PDB entry 8TKP | electron microscopy, 2.90 A resolution | chains A and B of the 6 polymer chains in the assembly

# Chain A
Name: Transmembrane channel-like protein 2
Organism: Caenorhabditis elegans
UniProt: Q11069 (TMC2_CAEEL); residues 1-1203 here = UniProt positions 1-1203
Amino-acid sequence (1203 residues; row label = number of the first residue in the row):
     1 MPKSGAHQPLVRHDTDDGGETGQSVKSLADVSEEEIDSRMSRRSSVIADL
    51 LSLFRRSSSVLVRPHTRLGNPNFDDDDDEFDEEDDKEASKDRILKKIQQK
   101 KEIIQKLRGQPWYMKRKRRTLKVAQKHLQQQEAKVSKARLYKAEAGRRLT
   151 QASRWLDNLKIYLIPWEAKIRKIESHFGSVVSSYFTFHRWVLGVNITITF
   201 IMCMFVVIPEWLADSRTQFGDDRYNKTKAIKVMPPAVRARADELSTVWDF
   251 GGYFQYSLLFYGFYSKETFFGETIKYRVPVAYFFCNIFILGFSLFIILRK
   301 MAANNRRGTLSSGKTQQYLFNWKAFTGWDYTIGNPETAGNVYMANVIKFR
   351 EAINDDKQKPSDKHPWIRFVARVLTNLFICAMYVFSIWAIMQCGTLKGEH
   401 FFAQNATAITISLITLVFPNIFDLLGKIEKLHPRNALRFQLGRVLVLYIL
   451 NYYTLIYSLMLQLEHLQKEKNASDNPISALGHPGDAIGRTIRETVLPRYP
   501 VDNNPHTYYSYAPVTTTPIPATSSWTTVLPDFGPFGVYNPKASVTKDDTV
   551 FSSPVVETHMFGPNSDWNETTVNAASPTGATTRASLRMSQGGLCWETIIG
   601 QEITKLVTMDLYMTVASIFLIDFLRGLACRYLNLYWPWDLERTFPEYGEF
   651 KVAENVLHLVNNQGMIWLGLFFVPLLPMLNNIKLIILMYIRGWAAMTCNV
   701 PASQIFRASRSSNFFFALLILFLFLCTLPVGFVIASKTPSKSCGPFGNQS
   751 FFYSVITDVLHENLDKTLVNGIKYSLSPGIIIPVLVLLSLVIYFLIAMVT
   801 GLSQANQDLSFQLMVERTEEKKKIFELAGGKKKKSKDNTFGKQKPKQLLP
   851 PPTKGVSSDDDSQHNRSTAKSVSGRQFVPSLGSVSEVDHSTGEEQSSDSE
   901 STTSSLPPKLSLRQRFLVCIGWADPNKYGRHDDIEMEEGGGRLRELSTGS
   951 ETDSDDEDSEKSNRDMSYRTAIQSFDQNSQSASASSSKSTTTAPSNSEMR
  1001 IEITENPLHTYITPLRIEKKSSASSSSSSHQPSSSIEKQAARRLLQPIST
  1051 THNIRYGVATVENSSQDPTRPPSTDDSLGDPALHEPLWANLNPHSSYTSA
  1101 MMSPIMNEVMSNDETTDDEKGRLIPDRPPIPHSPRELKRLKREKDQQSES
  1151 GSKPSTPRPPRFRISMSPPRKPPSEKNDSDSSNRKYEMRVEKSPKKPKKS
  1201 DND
Unresolved in the structure: 1-88, 472-582, 814-1203
Disulfide bonds: Cys594-Cys743
Glycans and other covalent adducts: N-acetylglucosamine (NAG) linked to Asn225, Asn748
Ligand contacts:
  - hexadecane (R16), molecule 1: Trp190, Gly193, Val194, Ile196, Thr197, Arg299
  - hexadecane (R16), molecule 2: Ile387, Tyr453, Thr454, Tyr457
  - hexadecane (R16), molecule 3: Asp423, Leu620, Ile621, Leu624, Arg625, Ala628, Phe644, Pro645, Glu646, Gly648, Glu649
  - hexadecane (R16), molecule 4: Leu424, Lys427, Trp638, Thr643, Phe644
  - hexadecane (R16), molecule 5: Arg438, Phe439, Gly442, Arg443
  - hexadecane (R16), molecule 6: Leu624, Leu627, Ala628, Tyr631, Leu632
  - hexadecane (R16), molecule 7: Pro637, Trp638, Asp639, Thr643
  - docosane (TWT), molecule 1: Pro165, Trp166, Leu192, Ile685, Tyr689
  - docosane (TWT), molecule 2: Phe205, Ile274, Lys275, Tyr276, Arg277, Val280, Ala281, Phe284, Cys285, Phe288, Val759, Asn763
Swiss-Prot annotation at these positions:
  - glycosylation (N-linked (GlcNAc...) asparagine): Asn225, Asn748
Reported in the primary citation:
  - post-translational modification sites: Asn225, Asn748
  - binding site for palmitic acid: Phe619, Phe623

# Chain B
Name: CALMyrin (Calcium and Integrin Binding protein) homolog
Organism: Caenorhabditis elegans
UniProt: Q93640 (Q93640_CAEEL); residues 1-201 here = UniProt positions 1-201
Amino-acid sequence (201 residues; numbered 1 to 201; the number before each row is that of its first residue):
     1 MGNNASSLSELNLFSKGGVFTREQLDEYQDCTFFTRKDIIRLYKRFYALN
    51 PHKVPTNMQGNRPAITTLTFEEVEKMPELKENPFKRRICEVFSEDGRGNL
   101 SFDDFLDMFSVFSEMAPLQLKLKYAFRIYDYDGDELLGHDDLSKMIRSLT
   151 RDELSDVEVEFIIERIIEEADLDGDSSINFAEFEHVVSRSPDFIRTFHIR
   201 I
Unresolved in the structure: 1-14
Metal / ion sites: Ca2+ site 1: Asp130, Asp132, Asp134, Leu136, Asp141; Ca2+ site 2: Asp175, Ser177, Glu182

# Chain A / chain B interface
Residue-residue contacts (115; chain A residue first):
  Arg108(A) with Gln29(B), hydrogen bond (side chain-backbone); Asp30(B); Thr32(B); Phe33(B)
  Gly109(A) with Gln119(B), hydrogen bond (backbone-side chain)
  Gln110(A) with Leu120(B)
  Pro111(A) with Leu120(B); Lys123(B); Tyr124(B), hydrophobic; Arg127(B)
  Trp112(A) with Tyr124(B)
  Tyr113(A) with Val91(B); Ser93(B); Glu94(B); Asp107(B)
  Met114(A) with Tyr28(B), hydrophobic; Asp103(B); Asp107(B), hydrogen bond (backbone-side chain)
  Lys115(A) with Glu94(B), salt bridge
  Lys117(A) with Cys31(B), hydrogen bond (side chain-backbone); Asp107(B), salt bridge
  Arg118(A) with Glu27(B), salt bridge; Tyr28(B), hydrogen bond; Ala64(B); Asp103(B), salt bridge
  Leu121(A) with Asp30(B); Cys31(B), hydrophobic
  Arg154(A) with Asp26(B), salt bridge; Gln29(B); Asp30(B), salt bridge
  Asn158(A) with Gln29(B), hydrogen bond; Thr35(B)
  Ile161(A) with Thr35(B); Asp38(B)
  Tyr162(A) with Lys37(B)
  Glu167(A) with Arg200(B), salt bridge
  Arg171(A) with Arg200(B); Ile201(B)
  Glu174(A) with His198(B), salt bridge; Arg200(B), salt bridge
  Ser179(A) with Arg195(B), hydrogen bond
  Val180(A) with Arg195(B)
  Arg307(A) with Ile194(B)
  Thr309(A) with Ile194(B)
  Ser311(A) with Ser188(B); Arg189(B)
  Ser312(A) with Arg189(B)
  Gly313(A) with Arg189(B)
  Gln317(A) with Glu169(B)
  Tyr318(A) with Glu169(B); His185(B); Val186(B), hydrophobic
  Leu319(A) with Glu169(B)
  Phe320(A) with Phe161(B), hydrophobic; Ile162(B), hydrophobic; Arg165(B); Ile166(B), hydrophobic; Glu169(B), hydrogen bond (backbone-side chain)
  Asn321(A) with Ile166(B), hydrogen bond (side chain-backbone); Glu169(B), hydrogen bond; Ala170(B); Val186(B)
  Trp322(A) with Val186(B), hydrogen bond (side chain-backbone); Arg189(B); Ser190(B)
  Ala324(A) with Leu149(B); Ile166(B), hydrophobic
  Phe325(A) with Tyr129(B); Leu137(B), hydrophobic; Leu142(B), hydrophobic; Met145(B), hydrophobic; Phe183(B), hydrophobic; Val187(B), hydrophobic
  Thr326(A) with Ser190(B); Phe193(B); Thr196(B)
  Gly327(A) with Leu149(B)
  Trp328(A) with Glu81(B); Asn82(B); Pro83(B); Leu149(B), hydrophobic; Thr196(B)
  Asp329(A) with Thr196(B)
  Tyr330(A) with Asn82(B); Phe84(B); Ile88(B), hydrophobic; Phe112(B), hydrophobic; Tyr129(B), hydrogen bond; Thr196(B), hydrogen bond (backbone-backbone); Phe197(B), hydrophobic; His198(B); Ile199(B)
  Thr331(A) with His198(B), hydrogen bond (backbone-backbone)
  Gly333(A) with Glu81(B)
  Pro335(A) with Glu81(B)
  Tyr342(A) with Pro83(B); Ser148(B); Leu149(B); Arg151(B)
  Asn345(A) with Leu149(B)
  Val346(A) with Thr150(B); Glu153(B); Leu154(B), hydrophobic
  Phe349(A) with Thr150(B); Leu154(B), hydrophobic; Ile162(B), hydrophobic
  Arg350(A) with Glu153(B); Leu154(B); Glu158(B), salt bridge
  Ile353(A) with Glu158(B); Phe161(B), hydrophobic; Ile162(B), hydrophobic
  Arg707(A) with Asp192(B), salt bridge; Arg195(B)
  Arg710(A) with Pro191(B)
Also at the interface, not in a pair above, chain A (60 interface residues in all): Leu107, Gln125, Ile170, Thr186, Gly308, Ile332, Asn334, Ala338, Gly339, Met343, Gln807
Also at the interface, not in a pair above, chain B (71 interface residues in all): Ser15, Arg36, Pro63, Pro77, Glu78, Phe92, Leu118, Ile178
Interface features reported in the paper:
  - interface residues, chain A: Arg154(A), Asn158(A)

# In short
60 residues of chain A and 71 residues of chain B are in contact; the contacts include 14 hydrogen bonds and
11 salt bridges. Polar contacts include Lys115(A)-Glu94(B), Lys117(A)-Asp107(B) and Arg118(A)-Glu27(B). The
paper reports a binding site for palmitic acid at Phe619(A) and Phe623(A); interface residues Arg154(A) and
Asn158(A).
Here chain A is Transmembrane channel-like protein 2 and chain B is CALMyrin (Calcium and Integrin Binding
protein) homolog, both from Caenorhabditis elegans. Entry 8TKP (Structure of the C. elegans TMC-2 complex) was
determined by electron microscopy.
